Entry 9KGN (X-ray diffraction, 1.89 A resolution); this record covers chains B and A of the 4 polymer chains in the assembly.

== Chain B (and A) ==
Molecule: 3C-like proteinase nsp5
From: Severe acute respiratory syndrome coronavirus 2
Notes: EC 3.4.22.69; chain A of this document is another copy of the same molecule, construct and numbering; everything in this record applies to it too
UniProt: P0DTD1 (R1AB_SARS2); residues 1-306 here correspond to UniProt positions 3264-3569 (UniProt number = residue number + 3263)
Sequence (311 residues; row label = number of the first residue in the row; numbers below 1 keep their minus sign (Gly-4 is residue -4)):
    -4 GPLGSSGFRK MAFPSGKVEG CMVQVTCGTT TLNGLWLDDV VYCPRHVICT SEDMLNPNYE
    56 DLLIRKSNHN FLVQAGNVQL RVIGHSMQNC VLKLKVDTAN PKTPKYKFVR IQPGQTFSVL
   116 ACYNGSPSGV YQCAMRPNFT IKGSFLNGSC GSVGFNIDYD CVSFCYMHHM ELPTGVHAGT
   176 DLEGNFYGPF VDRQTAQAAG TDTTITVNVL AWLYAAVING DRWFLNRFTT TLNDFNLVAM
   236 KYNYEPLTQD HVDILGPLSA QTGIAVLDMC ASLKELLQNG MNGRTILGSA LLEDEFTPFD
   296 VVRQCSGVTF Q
Unresolved in the structure: -4 to 2, 305-306 (chain A: -4 to 2, 302-306)
Construct notes: expression tag (-4 to 0)
Curated features (UniProtKB/Swiss-Prot):
  - active site: His41 (For 3CL-PRO activity), Cys145 (Nucleophile)
  - site: Gln306 (Cleavage)
  - cross-link (Glycyl lysine isopeptide (Lys-Gly)): Lys5 (interchain with G-Cter in ubiquitin), Lys90 (interchain with G-Cter in ubiquitin)

== How chain B and chain A interact ==
Contacting residue pairs (57):
  Arg4(B) with Tyr126(A); Gln127(A), hydrogen bond (side chain-backbone); Lys137(A), hydrogen bond (side chain-backbone); Gly138(A); Ser139(A)
  Lys5(B) with Arg4(A); Tyr126(A)
  Met6(B) with Gly124(A); Val125(A); Tyr126(A), hydrophobic; Ser139(A)
  Ala7(B) with Gly124(A); Val125(A), hydrogen bond (backbone-backbone)
  Pro9(B) with Ser10(A); Glu14(A); Pro122(A), hydrophobic; Ser123(A); Gly124(A); Val125(A), hydrophobic
  Ser10(B) with Pro9(A); Ser10(A), hydrogen bond (side chain-backbone); Glu14(A), hydrogen bond (backbone-side chain)
  Gly11(B) with Gly11(A); Glu14(A), hydrogen bond (backbone-side chain)
  Glu14(B) with Pro9(A); Ser10(A), hydrogen bond (side chain-backbone); Gly11(A), hydrogen bond (side chain-backbone)
  Pro122(B) with Pro9(A), hydrophobic
  Ser123(B) with Pro9(A); Arg298(A)
  Gly124(B) with Met6(A); Ala7(A); Pro9(A)
  Val125(B) with Met6(A); Ala7(A), hydrogen bond (backbone-backbone); Phe8(A)
  Tyr126(B) with Arg4(A); Lys5(A); Met6(A), hydrophobic
  Gln127(B) with Arg4(A), hydrogen bond (backbone-side chain)
  Lys137(B) with Phe3(A); Arg4(A), hydrogen bond (backbone-side chain)
  Ser139(B) with Met6(A); Gln299(A), hydrogen bond
  Leu141(B) with Gln299(A)
  Leu286(B) with Gly283(A)
  Glu290(B) with Arg4(A), salt bridge
  Gln299(B) with Ser139(A); Leu141(A)
  Cys300(B) with Leu141(A)
  Ser301(B) with Leu141(A)
  Gly302(B) with Leu141(A)
  Val303(B) with Ser123(A), hydrogen bond (backbone-side chain)
  Thr304(B) with Tyr118(A); Ser121(A); Pro122(A); Ser123(A)
Other interface residues (no listed pair), chain B (31 interface residues in all): Phe8, Lys12, Leu115, Cys128, Ala129, Arg298
Other interface residues (no listed pair), chain A (32 interface residues in all): Lys12, Leu115, Cys128, Thr280, Ala285, Glu290, Ser301

== Summary ==
31 residues of chain B face 32 of chain A across their interface, with 13 hydrogen bonds and 1 salt bridge.
Among the polar pairs are Glu290(B)-Arg4(A), Arg4(B)-Gln127(A) and Arg4(B)-Lys137(A). From UniProt:
active-site residues His41(B) and Cys145(B) on chain B.
Both chains are 3C-like proteinase nsp5 (Severe acute respiratory syndrome coronavirus 2). Entry 9KGN
(Discovery of an orally bioavailable reversible covalent SARS-CoV-2 Mpro inhibitor with pan-coronavirus
activity) was determined by X-ray diffraction (same publication as 9KGJ, 9KGQ, 9KGR and 9KGS).
